Entry 7O75 (electron microscopy, 3.20 A resolution); this record covers chains Q and R of the 30 polymer chains in the assembly.

# Chain Q
Name: Transcription initiation factor IIF subunit alpha
From: Saccharomyces cerevisiae (strain ATCC 204508 / S288c)
UniProt: P41895 (T2FA_YEAST); residues 1-735 here = UniProt positions 1-735
Amino-acid sequence (738 residues; numbered -2 to 735; the number before each row is that of its first residue; numbers below 1 keep their minus sign (Gly-2 is residue -2)):
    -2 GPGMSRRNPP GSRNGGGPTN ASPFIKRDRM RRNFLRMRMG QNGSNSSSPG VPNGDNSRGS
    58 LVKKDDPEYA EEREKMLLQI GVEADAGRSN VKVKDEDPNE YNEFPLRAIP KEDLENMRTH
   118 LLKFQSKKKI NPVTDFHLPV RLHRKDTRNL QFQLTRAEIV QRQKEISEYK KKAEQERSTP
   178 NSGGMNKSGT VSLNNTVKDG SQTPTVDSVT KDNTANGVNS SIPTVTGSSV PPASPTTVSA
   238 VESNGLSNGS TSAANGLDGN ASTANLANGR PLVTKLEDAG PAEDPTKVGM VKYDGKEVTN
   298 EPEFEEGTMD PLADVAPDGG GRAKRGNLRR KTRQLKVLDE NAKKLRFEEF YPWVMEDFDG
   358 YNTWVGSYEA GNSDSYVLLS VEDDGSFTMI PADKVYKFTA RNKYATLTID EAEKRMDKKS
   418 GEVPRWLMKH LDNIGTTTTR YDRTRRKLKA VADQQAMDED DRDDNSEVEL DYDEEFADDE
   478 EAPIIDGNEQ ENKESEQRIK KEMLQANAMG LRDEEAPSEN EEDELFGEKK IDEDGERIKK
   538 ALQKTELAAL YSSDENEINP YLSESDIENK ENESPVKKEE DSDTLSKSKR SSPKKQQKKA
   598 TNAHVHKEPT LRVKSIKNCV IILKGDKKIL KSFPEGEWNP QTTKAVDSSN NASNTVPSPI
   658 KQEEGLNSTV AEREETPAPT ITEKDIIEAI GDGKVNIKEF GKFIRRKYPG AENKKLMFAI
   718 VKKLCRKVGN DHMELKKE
Disordered / not traced: -2 to 16, 36-93, 169-324, 449-735
Differences from the reference sequence: expression tag (-2 to 0)
Curated features (UniProtKB/Swiss-Prot):
  - modified residue: Ser198 (Phosphoserine), Thr200 (Phosphothreonine), Ser515 (Phosphoserine), Ser560 (Phosphoserine), Ser562 (Phosphoserine), Ser571 (Phosphoserine), Ser655 (Phosphoserine)

# Chain R
Name: Transcription initiation factor IIF subunit beta
From: Saccharomyces cerevisiae (strain ATCC 204508 / S288c)
Notes: EC 3.6.4.12
UniProt: P41896 (T2FB_YEAST); residue numbers follow UniProt; this construct covers 1-400
Amino-acid sequence (400 residues; row label = number of the first residue in the row):
     1 MSSGSAGAPA LSNNSTNSVA KEKSGNISGD EYLSQEEEVF DGNDIENNET KVYEESLDLD
    61 LERSNRQVWL VRLPMFLAEK WRDRNNLHGQ ELGKIRINKD GSKITLLLNE NDNDSIPHEY
   121 DLELTKKVVE NEYVFTEQNL KKYQQRKKEL EADPEKQRQA YLKKQEREEE LKKKQQQQKR
   181 RNNRKKFNHR VMTDRDGRDR YIPYVKTIPK KTAIVGTVCH ECQVMPSMND PNYHKIVEQR
   241 RNIVKLNNKE RITTLDETVG VTMSHTGMSM RSDNSNFLKV GREKAKSNIK SIRMPKKEIL
   301 DYLFKLFDEY DYWSLKGLKE RTRQPEAHLK ECLDKVATLV KKGPYAFKYT LRPEYKKLKE
   361 EERKATLGEL ADEQTGSAGD NAQGDAEADL EDEIEMEDVV
Disordered / not traced: 1-37, 145-197, 359-400
Curated features (UniProtKB/Swiss-Prot):
  - modified residue (Phosphoserine): Ser28, Ser34, Ser56

# Chain Q / chain R interface
Residue-residue contacts - 121 pairs, chain Q then chain R:
  Asn96(Q) with Lys99(R), hydrogen bond (backbone-side chain)
  Glu97(Q) with Asn98(R); Lys99(R), hydrogen bond (backbone-backbone)
  Tyr98(Q) with Arg96(R), hydrogen bond; Ile97(R); Lys99(R)
  Asn99(Q) with Ile97(R), hydrogen bond (backbone-backbone); Lys99(R)
  Glu100(Q) with Ile95(R); Arg96(R), salt bridge
  Phe101(Q) with Lys94(R); Ile95(R), hydrogen bond (backbone-backbone)
  Leu103(Q) with Glu91(R); Leu92(R), hydrogen bond (backbone-backbone); Gly93(R), hydrogen bond (backbone-backbone)
  Arg104(Q) with Gly89(R); Gln90(R); Glu91(R), salt bridge
  Ala105(Q) with Leu87(R), hydrophobic; Gly89(R); Gln90(R), hydrogen bond (backbone-backbone); Leu92(R), hydrophobic
  Ile106(Q) with Leu87(R)
  Pro107(Q) with Leu87(R)
  Lys108(Q) with Leu87(R); His88(R)
  Leu111(Q) with Arg84(R)
  Asn113(Q) with Glu137(R)
  Met114(Q) with Glu137(R); Gln138(R), hydrogen bond
  Arg115(Q) with Phe135(R); Thr136(R); Glu137(R), hydrogen bond (backbone-backbone)
  Thr116(Q) with Val134(R); Phe135(R)
  His117(Q) with Val134(R); Phe135(R), hydrogen bond (backbone-backbone); Glu137(R), salt bridge
  Leu118(Q) with Leu70(R), hydrophobic; Tyr133(R)
  Leu119(Q) with Glu132(R); Tyr133(R), hydrogen bond (backbone-backbone); Phe135(R), hydrophobic
  Lys120(Q) with Asn131(R)
  Phe121(Q) with Asn131(R), hydrogen bond (backbone-backbone); Tyr133(R), hydrophobic
  Ser123(Q) with Asn131(R)
  Lys125(Q) with Glu130(R); Asn131(R), hydrogen bond (backbone-side chain)
  Lys126(Q) with Glu130(R); Asn131(R)
  Ile127(Q) with Asn131(R), hydrogen bond (backbone-side chain); Tyr133(R), hydrogen bond (backbone-side chain)
  Asn128(Q) with Tyr133(R), hydrogen bond
  Pro129(Q) with Leu61(R)
  Val130(Q) with Ser64(R)
  Leu135(Q) with Leu61(R), hydrophobic
  Pro136(Q) with Asp58(R)
  Val137(Q) with Asp58(R); Leu59(R), hydrogen bond (backbone-backbone)
  Arg138(Q) with Glu49(R), salt bridge; Leu57(R); Asp58(R), salt bridge
  Leu139(Q) with Phe135(R), hydrophobic; Thr212(R), hydrogen bond (backbone-side chain)
  His140(Q) with Leu57(R), hydrogen bond (side chain-backbone); Ile208(R); Lys210(R), hydrogen bond (side chain-backbone)
  Arg141(Q) with Thr207(R); Ile208(R), hydrogen bond (backbone-backbone)
  Lys142(Q) with Thr207(R)
  Asp143(Q) with Val205(R); Lys206(R)
  Asn146(Q) with Ile202(R)
  Phe149(Q) with Arg200(R); Tyr201(R)
  Leu151(Q) with Asn43(R); Tyr201(R), hydrophobic
  Ile156(Q) with Asn43(R)
  Arg159(Q) with Ile45(R); Tyr201(R), hydrogen bond
  Gln160(Q) with Asp44(R), hydrogen bond (side chain-backbone); Ile45(R)
  Glu345(Q) with Glu137(R)
  Tyr348(Q) with Ile208(R), hydrophobic
  Trp350(Q) with Glu137(R); Thr212(R)
  Met352(Q) with Leu59(R), hydrophobic
  Asp371(Q) with Arg82(R), hydrogen bond (backbone-side chain)
  Ser372(Q) with Arg72(R)
  Tyr373(Q) with Leu70(R), hydrophobic; Val71(R); Arg72(R), hydrogen bond; Arg82(R), hydrogen bond (backbone-side chain)
  Val374(Q) with Trp69(R); Leu70(R); Val71(R), hydrogen bond (backbone-backbone); Leu73(R), hydrophobic
  Leu375(Q) with Val68(R), hydrophobic; Trp69(R); Val134(R), hydrophobic
  Leu376(Q) with Val68(R); Trp69(R), hydrogen bond (backbone-backbone); Val71(R), hydrophobic
  Ser377(Q) with Gln67(R)
  Val378(Q) with Arg66(R), hydrogen bond (backbone-side chain); Gln67(R), hydrogen bond (backbone-backbone)
  Glu379(Q) with Arg66(R), salt bridge
  Phe384(Q) with Ile95(R), hydrophobic
  Met386(Q) with Trp81(R), hydrophobic; Leu87(R), hydrophobic
  Pro388(Q) with Arg82(R)
  Ala389(Q) with Arg82(R), hydrogen bond (backbone-side chain)
  Asp390(Q) with Arg84(R), salt bridge
  Gly432(Q) with Arg198(R), hydrogen bond (backbone-side chain)
  Thr435(Q) with Arg198(R); Asp199(R)
  Arg440(Q) with Asp199(R); Tyr201(R)
  Arg443(Q) with Arg198(R); Asp199(R), salt bridge
Other interface residues (no listed pair), chain Q (73 interface residues in all): Pro102, Gln150, Ile163, Asn369, Asp380, Tyr393, Thr433
Other interface residues (no listed pair), chain R (57 interface residues in all): Asn47, Asn65, Pro209, Val218

# Overview
Chain Q and chain R form an interface of 73 and 57 residues respectively; the contacts include 33 hydrogen
bonds and 8 salt bridges. Polar contacts include Glu100(Q)-Arg96(R), Arg104(Q)-Glu91(R) and
His117(Q)-Glu137(R).
Chain Q is Transcription initiation factor IIF subunit alpha and chain R is Transcription initiation factor
IIF subunit beta, both from Saccharomyces cerevisiae (strain ATCC 204508 / S288c); the structure, Yeast RNA
polymerase II transcription pre-initiation complex with open promoter DNA, was determined by electron
microscopy (same publication as 7O4I, 7O4J, 7O4K, 7O4L, 7O72 and 7O73).
